PDB entry 6X2F | electron microscopy, 4.00 A resolution | chains I and Q of the 9 polymer chains in the assembly

Chain I:
Molecule: DNA-directed RNA polymerase subunit beta
From: Escherichia coli
Notes: EC 2.7.7.6
UniProt: P0A8V4 (RPOB_ECO57); numbering as in UniProt (aligned over 1-1342)
Chain sequence (1342 residues; row label = number of the first residue in the row):
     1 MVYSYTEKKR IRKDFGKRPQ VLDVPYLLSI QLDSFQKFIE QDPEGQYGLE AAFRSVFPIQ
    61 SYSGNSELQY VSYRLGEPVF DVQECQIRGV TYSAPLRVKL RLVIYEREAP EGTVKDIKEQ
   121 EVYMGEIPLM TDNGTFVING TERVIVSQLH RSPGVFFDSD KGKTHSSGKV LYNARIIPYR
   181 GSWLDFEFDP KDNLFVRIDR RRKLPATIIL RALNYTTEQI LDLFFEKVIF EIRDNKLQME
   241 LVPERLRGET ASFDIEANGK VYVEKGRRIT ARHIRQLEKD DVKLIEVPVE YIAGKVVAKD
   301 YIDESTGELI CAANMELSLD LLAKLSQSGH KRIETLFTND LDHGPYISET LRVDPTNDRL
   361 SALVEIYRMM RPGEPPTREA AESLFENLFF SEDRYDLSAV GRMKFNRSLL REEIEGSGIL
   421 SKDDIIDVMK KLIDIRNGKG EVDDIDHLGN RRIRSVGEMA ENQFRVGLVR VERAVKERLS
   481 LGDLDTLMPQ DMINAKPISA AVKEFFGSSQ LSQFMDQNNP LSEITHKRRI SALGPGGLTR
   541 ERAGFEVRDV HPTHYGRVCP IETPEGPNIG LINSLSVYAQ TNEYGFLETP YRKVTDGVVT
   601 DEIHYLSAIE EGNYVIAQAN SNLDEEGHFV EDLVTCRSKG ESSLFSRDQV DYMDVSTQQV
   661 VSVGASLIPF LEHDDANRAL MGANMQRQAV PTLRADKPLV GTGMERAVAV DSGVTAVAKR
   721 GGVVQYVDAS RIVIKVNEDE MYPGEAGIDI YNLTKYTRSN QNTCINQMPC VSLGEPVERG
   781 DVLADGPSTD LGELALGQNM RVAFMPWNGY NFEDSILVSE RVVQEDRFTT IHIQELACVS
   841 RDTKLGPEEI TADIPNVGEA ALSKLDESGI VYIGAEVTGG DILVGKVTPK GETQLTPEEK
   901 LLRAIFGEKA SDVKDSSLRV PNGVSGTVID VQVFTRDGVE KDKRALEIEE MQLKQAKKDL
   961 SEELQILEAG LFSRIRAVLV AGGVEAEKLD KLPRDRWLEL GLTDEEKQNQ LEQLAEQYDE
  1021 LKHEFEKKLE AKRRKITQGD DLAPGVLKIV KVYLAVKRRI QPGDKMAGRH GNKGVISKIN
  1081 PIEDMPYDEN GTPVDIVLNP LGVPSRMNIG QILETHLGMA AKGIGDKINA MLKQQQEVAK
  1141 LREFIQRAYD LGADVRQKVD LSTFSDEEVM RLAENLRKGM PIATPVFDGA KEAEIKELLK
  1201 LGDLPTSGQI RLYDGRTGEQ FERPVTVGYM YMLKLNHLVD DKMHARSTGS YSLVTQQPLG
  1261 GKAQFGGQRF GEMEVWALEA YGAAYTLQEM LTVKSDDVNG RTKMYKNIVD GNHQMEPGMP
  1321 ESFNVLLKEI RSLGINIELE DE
Not modelled in the structure: 1, 891-914, 1342
UniProt features mapped onto this chain:
  - modified residue (N6-acetyllysine): Lys1022, Lys1200

Chain Q:
Molecule: 64-nt DNA strand
Sequence (64 nucleotides; row label = number of the first residue in the row):
     1 CCCAACGGCA CCGCTGCAAG GAATAGGATA CTTGCGGGCT AGGCTCTTAT GGCGGCGAAT
    61 ACCC
Not modelled in the structure: 1-9, 42-47

Chain I / chain Q interface:
Residue-residue contacts - 9 pairs, chain I then chain Q:
  Arg151(I) - DG51(Q)  base contact
  Arg175(I) - DG51(Q)  salt bridge to the phosphate
  Trp183(I) - DT50(Q)  base contact
  Asp199(I) - DT50(Q)  hydrogen bond to the base
  Arg200(I) - DG51(Q)  salt bridge to the phosphate
  Ile445(I) - DG51(Q)  base contact
  Arg451(I) - DG51(Q)  hydrogen bond to the base
  Arg542(I) - DG52(Q)  salt bridge to the phosphate
  Val547(I) - DG51(Q)  base contact
Other interface residues (no listed pair), chain I (15 interface residues in all): Lys163, Arg201, Asp446, Gly536, Leu538, Thr539
Other interface residues (no listed pair), chain Q (5 interface residues in all): DA49, DG54

Overview:
15 residues of chain I and 5 residues of chain Q are in contact; the contacts include 2 hydrogen bonds and 3
salt bridges. Polar contacts include Asp199(I)-DT50(Q), Arg451(I)-DG51(Q) and Arg175(I)-DG51(Q).
Here chain I is DNA-directed RNA polymerase subunit beta (Escherichia coli) and chain Q is a 64-nt DNA strand.
Entry 6X2F (Mfd-bound E.coli RNA polymerase elongation complex - L2 state) was determined by electron
microscopy together with 6X26, 6X2N, 6X43, 6X4W, 6X4Y and 6X50 from the same study.
